Entry 5LMV (electron microscopy, 4.90 A resolution (low resolution: residue-level contacts below are approximate; hydrogen-bond / salt-bridge calls are withheld)); this record covers chains A and D of the 26 polymer chains in the assembly.

Chain A:
Molecule: 16S ribosomal RNA
Source organism: Thermus thermophilus HB8
Sequence (1522 nucleotides; each row starts with the number of its first residue; note: 44 numbers in that range are skipped by the numbering (no residue carries them; nothing is unmodelled there); a row labelled like 189A-189L holds insertion residues (189A, then the next letters in order); numbering starts at 0):
     0 UUUGUUGGAGAGUUUGAUCCUGGCUCAGGGUGAACGCUGGCGGCGUGCCU
    50 AAGACAUGCAAGUCGUGCGGGCCG
    76 CGGGGUUUU
    88 ACUCCG
    96 UGGUCAGCGGCGGACGGGUGAGUAACGCGUGGGU
  129A G
   130 ACCUACCCGGAAGAGGGGGACAACCCGGGGAAACUCGGGCUAAUCCCCCA
   180 UGUGGACCCG
189A-189L CCCCUUGGGGUG
   190 UGUCCAAAGGGCUUU
   216 GCCCGCUUCCGGAUGGGCCCGCGUCCCAUCAGCUAGUUGGUGGGGUAAUG
   266 GCCCACCAAGGCGACGACGGGUAGCCGGUCUGAGAGGAUGGCCGGCCACA
   316 GGGGCACUGAGACACGGGCCCCACUCCUACGGGAGGCAGCAGUUAGGAAU
   366 CUUCCGCAAUGGGCGCAAGCCUGACGGAGCGACGCCGCUUGGAGGAAGAA
   416 GCCCUUCGGGGUGUAAACUCCUGA
   441 ACCCGGGACGAAACCCCC
   460 GA
   470 CGAGGGGA
   479 CUGACGGUACCGGGGUAA
   498 UAGCGCCGGCCAACUCCGUGCCAGCAGCCGCGGUAAUACGGAGGGCGCGA
   548 GCGUUACCCGGAUUCACUGGGCGUAAAGGGCGUGUAGGCGGCCUGGGGCG
   598 UCCCAUGUGAAAGACCACGGCUCAACCGUGGGGGAGCGUGGGAUACGCUC
   648 AGGCUAGACGGUGGGAGAGGGUGGUGGAAUUCCCGGAGUAGCGGUGAAAU
   698 GCGCAGAUACCGGGAGGAACGCCGAUGGCGAAGGCAGCCACCUGGUCCAC
   748 CCGUGACGCUGAGGCGCGAAAGCGUGGGGAGCAAACCGGAUUAGAUACCC
   798 GGGUAGUCCACGCCCUAAACGAUGCGCGCUAGGUCUCUGGGUCU
   848 CCUGGGGGCCGAAGCUAACGCGUUAAGCGCGCCGCCUGGGGAGUACGGCC
   898 GCAAGGCUGAAACUCAAAGGAAUUGACGGGGGCCCGCACAAGCGGUGGAG
   948 CAUGUGGUUUAAUUCGAAGCAACGCGAAGAACCUUACCAGGCCUUGACAU
   998 GCUA
 1001A G
  1002 GGAACCCGGGUGAAAGCCUGGGGUGCCCC
1030A-1030D GCGA
  1031 GGGGAGCCCUAGCACAGGUGCUGCAUGGCCGUCGUCAGCUCGUGCCGUGA
  1081 GGUGUUGGGUUAAGUCCCGCAACGAGCGCAACCCCCGCCGUUAGUUGCCA
  1131 GCGGUUCGGCCGGGCACUCUAACGGGACUGCCCGCG
  1168 AAAGCGGGAGGAAGGAGGGGACGACGUCUGGUCAGCAUGGCCCUUACGGC
  1218 CUGGGCGACACACGUGCUACAAUGCCCACUACAAAGCGAUGCCACCCGGC
  1268 AACGGGGAGCUAAUCGCAAAAAGGUGGGCCCAGUUCGGAUUGGGGUCUGC
  1318 AACCCGACCCCAUGAAGCCGGAAUCGCUAGUAAUCGCGGAUCAGCC
 1363A A
  1364 UGCCGCGGUGAAUACGUUCCCGGGCCUUGUACACACCGCCCGUCACGCCA
  1414 UGGGAGCGGGCUCUACCCGAAGUCGCCGG
1442A-1442B GA
  1443 GCCUA
  1452 C
  1456 GGGCAGGCGCCGAGGGUAGGGCCCGUGACUGGGGCGAAGUCGUAACAAGG
  1506 UAGCUGUACCGGAAGGUGCGGCUGGAUCACCUCCUUUCU
Unresolved in the structure: 0-4, 1543-1544

Chain D:
Protein: 30S ribosomal protein S4
Source organism: Thermus thermophilus HB8
UniProtKB: P80373 (RS4_THET8); residues 1-209 here = UniProt positions 1-209
Chain sequence (209 residues; row label = number of the first residue in the row):
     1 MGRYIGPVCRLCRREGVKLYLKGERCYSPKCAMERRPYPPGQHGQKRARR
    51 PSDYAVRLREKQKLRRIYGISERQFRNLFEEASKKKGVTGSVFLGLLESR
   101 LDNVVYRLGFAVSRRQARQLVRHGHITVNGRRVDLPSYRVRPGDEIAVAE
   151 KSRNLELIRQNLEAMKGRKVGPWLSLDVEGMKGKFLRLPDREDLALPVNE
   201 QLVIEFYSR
Unresolved in the structure: 1
Ion coordination: Zn2+ near Cys31 (its only coordinating residue here)
Swiss-Prot annotation at these positions:
  - binding site (Zn(2+)): Cys9, Cys12, Cys26, Cys31

Interface between chain A and chain D:
Contacting residue pairs (119; chain A residue first):
  A8(A) - Glu205(D)
  A8(A) - Phe206(D)
  A8(A) - Ser208(D)
  A8(A) - Arg209(D)
  A26(A) - Arg209(D)
  G27(A) - Arg76(D)
  G27(A) - Arg209(D)
  G28(A) - Arg76(D)
  C400(A) - Arg73(D)
  C401(A) - Arg73(D)
  C401(A) - Asn77(D)
  G402(A) - Gln74(D)
  G402(A) - Leu135(D)
  G402(A) - Ser137(D)
  C403(A) - Gln74(D)
  C403(A) - Arg118(D)
  C403(A) - Arg122(D)
  C403(A) - Pro136(D)
  C403(A) - Ser137(D)
  U404(A) - Gly2(D)
  U404(A) - Arg3(D)
  U404(A) - Arg118(D)
  U404(A) - Arg122(D)
  U405(A) - Gly2(D)
  U405(A) - Arg3(D)
  U405(A) - Ile5(D)
  G406(A) - Ile5(D)
  G406(A) - Gln119(D)
  G407(A) - Arg115(D)
  G407(A) - Gln116(D)
  G407(A) - Gln119(D)
  A408(A) - Leu21(D)
  A408(A) - Lys22(D)
  A408(A) - Ser113(D)
  A408(A) - Arg115(D)
  A408(A) - Gln116(D)
  G409(A) - Lys22(D)
  G409(A) - Glu24(D)
  G409(A) - Arg25(D)
  G410(A) - Lys22(D)
  G410(A) - Glu24(D)
  G410(A) - Arg25(D)
  G410(A) - Lys30(D)
  A411(A) - Arg25(D)
  A411(A) - Lys30(D)
  A412(A) - Arg35(D)
  G413(A) - Arg36(D)
  G425(A) - Tyr38(D)
  G426(A) - Arg36(D)
  G426(A) - Tyr38(D)
  G426(A) - Gly41(D)
  G426(A) - Gln42(D)
  U427(A) - Arg13(D)
  U427(A) - Arg36(D)
  U427(A) - Pro40(D)
  U427(A) - Gly41(D)
  G428(A) - Pro7(D)
  G428(A) - Arg36(D)
  U429(A) - Arg13(D)
  U429(A) - Lys22(D)
  U429(A) - Arg25(D)
  U429(A) - Ala32(D)
  U429(A) - Arg36(D)
  A430(A) - Pro7(D)
  A430(A) - Val8(D)
  A430(A) - Cys9(D)
  A430(A) - Arg10(D)
  A430(A) - Lys22(D)
  C436(A) - Leu157(D)
  U437(A) - Gln119(D)
  U437(A) - His123(D)
  U437(A) - His125(D)
  U437(A) - Leu155(D)
  G438(A) - His123(D)
  G438(A) - His125(D)
  C489(A) - Arg132(D)
  G490(A) - Arg132(D)
  G490(A) - Lys151(D)
  G491(A) - Lys151(D)
  A495(A) - His123(D)
  C508(A) - Tyr54(D)
  C508(A) - Arg209(D)
  A509(A) - Ser52(D)
  A509(A) - Ala55(D)
  A509(A) - Leu58(D)
  C511(A) - His43(D)
  U512(A) - His43(D)
  G540(A) - Gln42(D)
  G541(A) - Gly41(D)
  G542(A) - Arg10(D)
  G542(A) - Arg14(D)
  G542(A) - Pro40(D)
  C543(A) - Arg10(D)
  C543(A) - Arg14(D)
  C543(A) - Pro40(D)
  C543(A) - Arg59(D)
  G544(A) - Arg59(D)
  G544(A) - Gln62(D)
  G544(A) - Arg66(D)
  C545(A) - Lys61(D)
  C545(A) - Gln62(D)
  C545(A) - Arg65(D)
  C545(A) - Glu72(D)
  G546(A) - Tyr4(D)
  G546(A) - Ser71(D)
  G546(A) - Glu72(D)
  G546(A) - Arg73(D)
  A547(A) - Gly2(D)
  C612(A) - Lys84(D)
  C613(A) - Lys84(D)
  G616(A) - Arg141(D)
  U619(A) - Arg132(D)
  U619(A) - Val133(D)
  U619(A) - Asp134(D)
  U619(A) - Leu135(D)
  C620(A) - Leu135(D)
  C620(A) - Ser137(D)
  C620(A) - Tyr138(D)
  C620(A) - Arg139(D)
Interface residues without a listed pair, chain A (52 interface residues in all): U5, G7, C419, C549
Interface residues without a listed pair, chain D (67 interface residues in all): Gln45, Arg57, Lys85, Gly87

Summary:
Chain A and chain D form an interface of 52 and 67 residues respectively. Curated annotation (UniProt) lists 4
Zn2+-binding residues on chain D.
Chain A is 16S ribosomal RNA and chain D is 30S ribosomal protein S4, both from Thermus thermophilus HB8; the
structure, Structure of bacterial 30S-IF1-IF2-IF3-mRNA-tRNA translation pre-initiation complex(state-III), was
determined by electron microscopy, deposited together with 5LMN, 5LMO, 5LMP, 5LMQ, 5LMR, 5LMS, 5LMT and 5LMU.
